Entry 3NNZ (X-ray diffraction, 1.97 A resolution); this record covers chains A and B.

# Chain A (and B)
Name: Nitric oxide synthase, brain
Organism: Rattus norvegicus
Notes: EC 1.14.13.39; chain B of this document is another copy of the same molecule, construct and numbering; everything in this record applies to it too
UniProt: P29476 (NOS1_RAT); numbering as in UniProt (aligned over 297-718)
Amino-acid sequence (422 residues; row label = number of the first residue in the row):
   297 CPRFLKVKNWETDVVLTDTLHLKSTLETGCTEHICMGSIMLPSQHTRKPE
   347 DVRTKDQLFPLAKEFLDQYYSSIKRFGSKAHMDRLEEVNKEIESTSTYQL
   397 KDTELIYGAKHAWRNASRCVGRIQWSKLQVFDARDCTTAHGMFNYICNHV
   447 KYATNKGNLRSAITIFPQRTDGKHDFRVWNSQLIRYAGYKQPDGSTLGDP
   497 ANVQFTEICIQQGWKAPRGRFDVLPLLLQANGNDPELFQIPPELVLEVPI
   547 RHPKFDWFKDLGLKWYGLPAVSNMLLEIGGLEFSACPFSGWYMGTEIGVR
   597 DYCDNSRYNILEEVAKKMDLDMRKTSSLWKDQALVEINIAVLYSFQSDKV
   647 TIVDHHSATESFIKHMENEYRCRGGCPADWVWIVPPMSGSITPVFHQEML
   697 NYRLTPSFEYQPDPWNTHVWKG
Not modelled in the structure: 297-298, 339-349, 717-718 (chain B: 297-298, 339-347)
Metal / ion sites: Zn2+: Cys326, Cys331 (shared with Cys326(B), Cys331(B) of chain B); heme Fe near Cys415 (its only coordinating residue here)
Small-molecule neighbours:
  - 59W (6-{[(3S,4S)-4-(2-{[2-(3-fluorophenyl)ethyl]amino}ethoxy)pyrrolidin-3-yl]methyl}pyridin-2-amine): Met336, Leu337, Arg414, Gln478, Pro565, Val567, Phe584, Gly586, Trp587, Tyr588, Met589, Glu592, Trp678, Tyr706
  - tetrahydrobiopterin (H4B), molecule 1: Trp306, Trp676, Phe691, His692, Gln693, Glu694
  - tetrahydrobiopterin (H4B), molecule 2: Ser334, Met336, Arg596, Val677, Trp678
  - heme (HEM): Trp409, Ala412, Arg414, Cys415, Val416, Gly417, Gln420, Leu424, Ser457, Met570, Phe584, Ser585, Gly586, Trp587, Met589, Glu592, Val649, Trp678, Phe704, Tyr706
From the paper describing this entry:
  - binding site for 59W: Glu592
  - specificity-determining residues: Met336, Leu337 (proposed by the authors, not directly observed)

# Chain A / chain B interface
Contacting residue pairs (129; chain A residue first):
  Leu301(A) - Ile330(B)  hydrophobic
  Trp306(A) - Met336(B)  hydrogen bond
  Glu307(A) - Asn601(B)
  Glu307(A) - Ser602(B)  hydrogen bond (backbone-side chain)
  His317(A) - Ile330(B)
  Ser320(A) - His329(B)
  Thr321(A) - His329(B)
  Leu322(A) - His329(B)
  Glu323(A) - Glu328(B)
  Thr324(A) - Thr327(B)  hydrogen bond (side chain-backbone)
  Thr324(A) - Glu328(B)  hydrogen bond (backbone-backbone)
  Thr324(A) - His329(B)
  Thr324(A) - Ile330(B)
  Thr324(A) - Cys331(B)
  Cys326(A) - Cys326(B)  hydrophobic
  Cys326(A) - Thr327(B)
  Cys326(A) - Glu328(B)
  Cys326(A) - Cys331(B)  hydrophobic
  Thr327(A) - Thr324(B)  hydrogen bond (backbone-side chain)
  Thr327(A) - Cys326(B)
  Glu328(A) - Glu323(B)
  Glu328(A) - Thr324(B)  hydrogen bond (backbone-backbone)
  Glu328(A) - Cys326(B)
  Glu328(A) - Glu328(B)
  His329(A) - Ser320(B)  hydrogen bond (side chain-backbone)
  His329(A) - Thr321(B)  hydrogen bond (side chain-backbone)
  His329(A) - Thr324(B)
  His329(A) - Tyr698(B)
  Ile330(A) - Leu301(B)  hydrophobic
  Ile330(A) - His317(B)
  Ile330(A) - Thr324(B)
  Ile330(A) - Leu696(B)  hydrophobic
  Ile330(A) - Asn697(B)
  Ile330(A) - Tyr698(B)  hydrophobic
  Cys331(A) - Cys326(B)  hydrophobic
  Cys331(A) - Cys331(B)  hydrophobic
  Cys331(A) - Leu696(B)
  Cys331(A) - Asn697(B)  hydrogen bond (backbone-backbone)
  Met332(A) - Leu301(B)  hydrophobic
  Met332(A) - Leu696(B)  hydrophobic
  Gly333(A) - Cys331(B)
  Ser334(A) - Trp676(B)
  Ser334(A) - Glu694(B)
  Ser334(A) - Met695(B)  hydrogen bond (side chain-backbone)
  Ile335(A) - Glu694(B)
  Ile335(A) - Met695(B)
  Met336(A) - Trp306(B)  hydrogen bond
  Met336(A) - Glu694(B)  hydrogen bond (backbone-side chain)
  Val595(A) - Ser686(B)
  Arg596(A) - Ser686(B)
  Arg596(A) - Phe691(B)
  Arg596(A) - His692(B)
  Asp600(A) - His692(B)
  Asn601(A) - Glu307(B)
  Leu607(A) - Ile687(B)  hydrophobic
  Lys620(A) - Gln642(B)
  Thr621(A) - Asp650(B)  hydrogen bond
  Thr621(A) - His652(B)
  Thr621(A) - Ser653(B)  hydrogen bond
  Ser622(A) - Leu638(B)
  Ser622(A) - Gln642(B)  hydrogen bond
  Ser622(A) - Asp650(B)
  Ser623(A) - Ile635(B)
  Leu624(A) - Asn634(B)
  Leu624(A) - Ile635(B)
  Leu624(A) - Leu638(B)  hydrophobic
  Leu624(A) - His651(B)
  Lys626(A) - Ile687(B)
  Asp627(A) - Val631(B)
  Asp627(A) - His651(B)  salt bridge
  Asp627(A) - His652(B)  salt bridge
  Asp627(A) - Met683(B)
  Asp627(A) - Ser684(B)  hydrogen bond
  Asp627(A) - Ile687(B)
  Gln628(A) - Val631(B)
  Gln628(A) - Glu632(B)  hydrogen bond
  Gln628(A) - Ile635(B)
  Val631(A) - Asp627(B)
  Val631(A) - Gln628(B)
  Val631(A) - Val631(B)  hydrophobic
  Glu632(A) - Gln628(B)  hydrogen bond
  Asn634(A) - Leu624(B)
  Ile635(A) - Ser623(B)
  Ile635(A) - Leu624(B)
  Ile635(A) - Gln628(B)
  Leu638(A) - Ser622(B)
  Leu638(A) - Leu624(B)  hydrophobic
  Gln642(A) - Ser622(B)  hydrogen bond
  Asp650(A) - Thr621(B)  hydrogen bond
  Asp650(A) - Ser622(B)
  His651(A) - Leu624(B)
  His651(A) - Asp627(B)  salt bridge
  His652(A) - Thr621(B)
  His652(A) - Leu624(B)
  His652(A) - Asp627(B)  salt bridge
  Trp676(A) - Ser334(B)
  Trp676(A) - Val677(B)  hydrophobic
  Val677(A) - Trp676(B)  hydrophobic
  Pro682(A) - Ser684(B)
  Pro682(A) - Gly685(B)  hydrogen bond (backbone-backbone)
  Pro682(A) - Ser686(B)  hydrogen bond (backbone-backbone)
  Met683(A) - Asp627(B)
  Met683(A) - Ser684(B)
  Ser684(A) - Asp627(B)  hydrogen bond
  Ser684(A) - Pro682(B)
  Ser684(A) - Met683(B)
  Ser684(A) - Ser684(B)
  Gly685(A) - Pro682(B)  hydrogen bond (backbone-backbone)
  Ser686(A) - Val595(B)
  Ser686(A) - Arg596(B)
  Ser686(A) - Pro682(B)  hydrogen bond (backbone-backbone)
  Ile687(A) - Leu607(B)  hydrophobic
  Ile687(A) - Lys626(B)
  Ile687(A) - Asp627(B)
  Phe691(A) - Arg596(B)
  His692(A) - Arg596(B)
  His692(A) - Asp600(B)  salt bridge
  Glu694(A) - Ser334(B)
  Glu694(A) - Ile335(B)
  Glu694(A) - Met336(B)  hydrogen bond (side chain-backbone)
  Met695(A) - Ser334(B)  hydrogen bond (backbone-side chain)
  Met695(A) - Ile335(B)
  Leu696(A) - Ile330(B)  hydrophobic
  Leu696(A) - Cys331(B)
  Leu696(A) - Met332(B)  hydrophobic
  Asn697(A) - Ile330(B)
  Asn697(A) - Cys331(B)  hydrogen bond (backbone-backbone)
  Tyr698(A) - His329(B)
  Tyr698(A) - Ile330(B)  hydrophobic
Interface residues without a listed pair, chain A (64 interface residues in all): Lys302, Val303, Leu337, Cys599, Ser602, Leu630, Ser653
Interface residues without a listed pair, chain B (62 interface residues in all): Val303, Leu322, Gly333, Leu337, Cys599, Leu630

# Overview
64 residues of chain A and 62 residues of chain B are in contact, with 28 hydrogen bonds and 5 salt bridges.
Among the polar pairs are Asp627(A)-His651(B), Asp627(A)-His652(B) and His692(A)-Asp600(B). Bound to chain A:
heme, tetrahydrobiopterin and compound 59W. From the paper: a binding site for 59W at Glu592(A); specificity
determinants Met336(A) and Leu337(A).
Both chains are Nitric oxide synthase, brain (Rattus norvegicus). Entry 3NNZ (Structure of rat neuronal nitric
oxide synthase heme domain complexed with
6-(((3S,4S)-4-(2-(3-Fluorophenethylamino)ethoxy)pyrrolidin-3-yl)methyl)pyridin-2-amine) was determined by
X-ray diffraction, deposited together with 3NNY.
